PDB entry 6PTO | electron microscopy, 7.00 A resolution (low resolution: residue-level contacts below are approximate; hydrogen-bond / salt-bridge calls are withheld) | chains h and l of the 36 polymer chains in the assembly

[Chain h]
Molecule: DNA replication licensing factor MCM2
From: Saccharomyces cerevisiae
Notes: EC 3.6.4.12
UniProt: P29469 (MCM2_YEAST); residues 1-868 here = UniProt positions 1-868
Sequence (868 residues; each row starts with the number of its first residue):
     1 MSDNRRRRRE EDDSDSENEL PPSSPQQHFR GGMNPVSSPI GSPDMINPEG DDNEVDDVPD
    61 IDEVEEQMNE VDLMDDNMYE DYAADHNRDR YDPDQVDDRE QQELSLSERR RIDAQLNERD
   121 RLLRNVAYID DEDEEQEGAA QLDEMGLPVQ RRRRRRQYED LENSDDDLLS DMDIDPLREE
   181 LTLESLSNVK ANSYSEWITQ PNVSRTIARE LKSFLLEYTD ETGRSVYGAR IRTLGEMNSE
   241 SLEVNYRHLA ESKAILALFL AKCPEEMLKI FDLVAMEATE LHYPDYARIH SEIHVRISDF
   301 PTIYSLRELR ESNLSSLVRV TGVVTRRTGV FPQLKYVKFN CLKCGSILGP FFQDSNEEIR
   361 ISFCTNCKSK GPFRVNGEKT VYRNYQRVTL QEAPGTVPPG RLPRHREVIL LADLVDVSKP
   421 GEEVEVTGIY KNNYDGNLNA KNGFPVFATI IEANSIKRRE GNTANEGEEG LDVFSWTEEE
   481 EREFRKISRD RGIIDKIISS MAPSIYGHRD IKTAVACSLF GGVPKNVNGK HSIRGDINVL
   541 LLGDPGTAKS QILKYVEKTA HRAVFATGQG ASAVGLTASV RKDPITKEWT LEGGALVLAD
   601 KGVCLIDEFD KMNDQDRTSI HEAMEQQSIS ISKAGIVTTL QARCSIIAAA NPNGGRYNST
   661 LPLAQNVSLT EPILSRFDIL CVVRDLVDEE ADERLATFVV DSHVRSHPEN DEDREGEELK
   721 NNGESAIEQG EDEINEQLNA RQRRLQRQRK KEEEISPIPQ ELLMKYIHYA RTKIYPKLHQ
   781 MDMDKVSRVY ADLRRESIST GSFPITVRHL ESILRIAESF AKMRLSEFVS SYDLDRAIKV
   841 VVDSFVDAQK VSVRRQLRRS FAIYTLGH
Disordered / not traced: 1-200, 707-736, 865-868
Curated features (UniProtKB/Swiss-Prot):
  - zinc finger: Cys341 to Cys367 (C4-type)
  - motif: Ser675 to Asp678 (Arginine finger)
  - binding site (ATP): Gly543 to Ser550
  - modified residue (Phosphoserine): Ser14, Ser16, Ser23, Ser164, Ser170
  - natural variant: Glu392 (E392K: In allele MCM2-1)
  - mutagenesis: Cys364 (C364Y/F/S/H: Loss of activity), Cys367 (C367Y/F/S/H: Loss of activity), Lys549 (K549A: Reduces MCM2-7 complex helicase activity. Abolishes MCM2-7 complex helicase activity; when associated with MCM5 A-422. Reduces MCM2-7 complex helicase activity; when associated with MCM3 A-415), Arg676 (R676A: Loss of MCM2-7 complex helicase activity)
Small-molecule neighbours:
  - ATP (adenosine-5'-triphosphate), molecule 1: Ser504, Ile505, Tyr506, Asp544, Pro545, Gly546, Thr547, Ala548, Lys549, Ser550, Gln551, Leu695, Val699
  - ATP, molecule 2: His531, Glu625, Arg676, Val807, Arg808

[Chain l]
Molecule: DNA replication licensing factor MCM6
From: Saccharomyces cerevisiae
Notes: EC 3.6.4.12
UniProt: P53091 (MCM6_YEAST); residues 1-1017 here = UniProt positions 1-1017
Sequence (1017 residues; numbered 1 to 1017; the number before each row is that of its first residue):
     1 MSSPFPADTP SSNRPSNSSP PPSSIGAGFG SSSGLDSQIG SRLHFPSSSQ PHVSNSQTGP
    61 FVNDSTQFSS QRLQTDGSAT NDMEGNEPAR SFKSRALNHV KKVDDVTGEK VREAFEQFLE
   121 DFSVQSTDTG EVEKVYRAQI EFMKIYDLNT IYIDYQHLSM RENGALAMAI SEQYYRFLPF
   181 LQKGLRRVVR KYAPELLNTS DSLKRSEGDE GQADEDEQQD DDMNGSSLPR DSGSSAAPGN
   241 GTSAMATRSI TTSTSPEQTE RVFQISFFNL PTVHRIRDIR SEKIGSLLSI SGTVTRTSEV
   301 RPELYKASFT CDMCRAIVDN VEQSFKYTEP TFCPNPSCEN RAFWTLNVTR SRFLDWQKVR
   361 IQENANEIPT GSMPRTLDVI LRGDSVERAK PGDRCKFTGV EIVVPDVTQL GLPGVKPSST
   421 LDTRGISKTT EGLNSGVTGL RSLGVRDLTY KISFLACHVI SIGSNIGASS PDANSNNRET
   481 ELQMAANLQA NNVYQDNERD QEVFLNSLSS DEINELKEMV KDEHIYDKLV RSIAPAVFGH
   541 EAVKKGILLQ MLGGVHKSTV EGIKLRGDIN ICVVGDPSTS KSQFLKYVVG FAPRSVYTSG
   601 KASSAAGLTA AVVRDEEGGD YTIEAGALML ADNGICCIDE FDKMDISDQV AIHEAMEQQT
   661 ISIAKAGIHA TLNARTSILA AANPVGGRYN RKLSLRGNLN MTAPIMSRFD LFFVILDDCN
   721 EKIDTELASH IVDLHMKRDE AIEPPFSAEQ LRRYIKYART FKPILTKEAR SYLVEKYKEL
   781 RKDDAQGFSR SSYRITVRQL ESMIRLSEAI ARANCVDEIT PSFIAEAYDL LRQSIIRVDV
   841 DDVEMDEEFD NIESQSHAAS GNNDDNDDGT GSGVITSEPP ADIEEGQSEA TARPGTSEKK
   901 KTTVTYDKYV SMMNMIVRKI AEVDREGAEE LTAVDIVDWY LLQKENDLGS LAEYWEERRL
   961 AFKVIKRLVK DRILMEIHGT RHNLRDLENE ENENNKTVYV IHPNCEVLDQ LEPQDSS
Disordered / not traced: 1-102, 195-259, 415-427, 464-509, 841-1017
Curated features (UniProtKB/Swiss-Prot):
  - motif: Ser707 to Asp710 (Arginine finger)
  - binding site (ATP): Gly575 to Ser582
  - modified residue: Ser78 (Phosphoserine), Ser249 (Phosphoserine), Ser372 (Phosphoserine), Thr766 (Phosphothreonine)
  - mutagenesis: Lys581 (K581A: Loss of MCM2-7 complex helicase activity)
Small-molecule neighbours: ATP (adenosine-5'-triphosphate): Ile563, Leu565, Glu657, Arg708, Val797, Arg798, Glu801

[Interface between chain h and chain l]
Residue-residue contacts (69; chain h residue first):
  Leu309(h) - Val300(l)
  Arg310(h) - Asp355(l)
  Arg310(h) - Glu387(l)
  Glu311(h) - Phe353(l)
  Glu311(h) - Asp355(l)
  Pro399(h) - Met629(l)
  Arg401(h) - Lys390(l)
  Arg404(h) - Glu299(l)
  Gly421(h) - Ile668(l)
  Tyr434(h) - Leu304(l)
  Asn437(h) - Gly411(l)
  Lys441(h) - Trp356(l)
  Lys441(h) - Lys358(l)
  Pro445(h) - Pro302(l)
  Pro445(h) - Glu303(l)
  Pro445(h) - Leu304(l)
  Val446(h) - Pro302(l)
  Val446(h) - Trp356(l)
  Phe447(h) - Arg301(l)
  Phe447(h) - Pro302(l)
  Phe447(h) - Leu304(l)
  Asn462(h) - Gly562(l)
  Pro545(h) - Pro704(l)
  Pro545(h) - Arg708(l)
  Pro545(h) - Arg798(l)
  Gly546(h) - Arg708(l)
  Gly546(h) - Thr796(l)
  Gly546(h) - Val797(l)
  Gly546(h) - Arg798(l)
  Ser550(h) - Glu657(l)
  Gln551(h) - Ile563(l)
  Tyr555(h) - Glu561(l)
  Lys558(h) - Glu561(l)
  Val564(h) - His669(l)
  Phe565(h) - Ser662(l)
  Thr567(h) - Ser662(l)
  Gln569(h) - Ser647(l)
  Gln569(h) - Ile663(l)
  Gly570(h) - Ile663(l)
  Gly570(h) - Lys665(l)
  Ser572(h) - Ala666(l)
  Gly575(h) - Ala664(l)
  Arg581(h) - Asp620(l)
  Gly594(h) - Ile668(l)
  Asp610(h) - Ile646(l)
  Leu686(h) - Arg781(l)
  Leu686(h) - Gly787(l)
  Leu686(h) - Phe788(l)
  Leu686(h) - Arg794(l)
  Val687(h) - Arg781(l)
  Val687(h) - Lys782(l)
  Asp688(h) - Lys782(l)
  Glu689(h) - Lys778(l)
  Glu689(h) - Lys782(l)
  Asp692(h) - Tyr777(l)
  Asp692(h) - Lys778(l)
  Asp692(h) - Arg781(l)
  Glu693(h) - Lys778(l)
  Leu695(h) - Val797(l)
  His703(h) - Ile804(l)
  Val704(h) - Arg770(l)
  Arg705(h) - Ser558(l)
  Arg705(h) - Thr559(l)
  Ser706(h) - Lys557(l)
  Ser706(h) - Lys762(l)
  Ser706(h) - Ile764(l)
  Lys751(h) - Val560(l)
  Glu752(h) - Val560(l)
  Gln760(h) - Glu561(l)
Interface residues without a listed pair, chain h (63 interface residues in all): Leu314, Pro394, Gly395, Pro403, Arg406, Asn442, Gly443, Phe444, Ser504, Lys554, Thr559, Ala566, Gly593, Leu598, Asp685, Ala696, Thr697, Val700, Ser702
Interface residues without a listed pair, chain l (68 interface residues in all): Ser324, Phe325, Ile380, Val386, Asp406, Leu565, Gly619, Ile623, Leu630, Asp632, Val650, Ala651, Glu654, Gln658, Gly667, Leu672, Asn673, Leu773, Val774, Glu801

[Summary]
63 residues of chain h and 68 residues of chain l are in contact. One ATP molecule is bound between chain h
and chain l. Ligands of chain h: ATP.
Here chain h is DNA replication licensing factor MCM2 and chain l is DNA replication licensing factor MCM6,
both from Saccharomyces cerevisiae. Entry 6PTO (Structure of Ctf4 trimer in complex with three CMG helicases)
was determined by electron microscopy, deposited together with 6PTJ and 6PTN.
